1G0B - chains A and B; structure by X-ray diffraction, 1.90 A resolution.

[Chain A]
Protein: Hemoglobin alpha chain
From: Equus caballus
UniProtKB: P01958 (HBA_HORSE); numbering as in UniProt (aligned over 1-141)
Chain sequence (141 residues; numbered 1 to 141; the number before each row is that of its first residue):
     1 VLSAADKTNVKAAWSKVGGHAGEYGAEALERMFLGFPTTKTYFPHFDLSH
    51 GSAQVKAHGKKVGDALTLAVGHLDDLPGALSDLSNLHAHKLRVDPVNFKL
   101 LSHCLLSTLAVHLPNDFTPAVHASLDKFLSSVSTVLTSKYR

[Chain B]
Protein: Hemoglobin beta chain
From: Equus caballus
UniProtKB: P02062 (HBB_HORSE); residues 1-146 here = UniProt positions 1-146
Chain sequence (146 residues; each row starts with the number of its first residue):
     1 VQLSGEEKAAVLALWDKVNEEEVGGEALGRLLVVYPWTQRFFDSFGDLSN
    51 PGAVMGNPKVKAHGKKVLHSFGEGVHHLDNLKGTFAALSELHCDKLHVDP
   101 ENFRLLGNVLVVVLARHFGKDFTPELQASYQKVVAGVANALAHKYH
UniProt features mapped onto this chain:
  - binding site (heme b): His-63, His-92
  - modified residue: Val-1 (N-acetylvaline), Ser-44 (Phosphoserine), Lys-59 (N6-acetyllysine), Lys-82 (N6-acetyllysine), Cys-93 (S-nitrosocysteine), Lys-144 (N6-acetyllysine)

[Interface between chain A and chain B]
Pairs across the interface (37; chain A residue first):
  Glu-27(A) / Lys-120(B)  salt bridge
  Arg-31(A) / Phe-122(B)  hydrogen bond (side chain-backbone)
  Arg-31(A) / Thr-123(B)
  Arg-31(A) / Pro-124(B)
  Arg-31(A) / Gln-127(B)  hydrogen bond
  Leu-34(A) / Pro-124(B)  hydrophobic
  Leu-34(A) / Ala-128(B)
  Gly-35(A) / Ala-128(B)
  Phe-36(A) / Gln-131(B)
  His-103(A) / Asn-108(B)
  His-103(A) / Val-111(B)
  His-103(A) / Val-112(B)
  His-103(A) / Gln-127(B)
  His-103(A) / Gln-131(B)  hydrogen bond
  Ser-107(A) / Val-112(B)
  Ser-107(A) / Ala-115(B)
  Ser-107(A) / Gln-127(B)  hydrogen bond
  Ala-110(A) / Val-112(B)
  Ala-110(A) / Arg-116(B)
  Val-111(A) / Ala-115(B)  hydrophobic
  Val-111(A) / Gly-119(B)
  Val-111(A) / Lys-120(B)
  His-112(A) / Lys-120(B)
  Pro-114(A) / Arg-116(B)  hydrogen bond (backbone-side chain)
  Phe-117(A) / Arg-30(B)  hydrogen bond (backbone-side chain)
  Phe-117(A) / Val-112(B)  hydrophobic
  Phe-117(A) / Arg-116(B)
  Thr-118(A) / Arg-30(B)
  Pro-119(A) / Arg-30(B)
  Pro-119(A) / Val-33(B)
  Pro-119(A) / Met-55(B)  hydrophobic
  His-122(A) / Arg-30(B)
  His-122(A) / Val-34(B)
  Ala-123(A) / Val-34(B)  hydrophobic
  Asp-126(A) / Val-34(B)
  Asp-126(A) / Tyr-35(B)
  Lys-127(A) / Val-34(B)  hydrogen bond (side chain-backbone)
Interface residues without a listed pair, chain A (20 interface residues in all): Glu-30, Leu-106
Interface residues without a listed pair, chain B (19 interface residues in all): Glu-125

[Summary]
20 residues of chain A face 19 of chain B across their interface, with 7 hydrogen bonds and 1 salt bridge.
Among the polar pairs are Glu-27(A)/Lys-120(B), Arg-31(A)/Phe-122(B) and Arg-31(A)/Gln-127(B). UniProt lists
heme b-binding residues His-63(B) and His-92(B) on chain B.
Here chain A is Hemoglobin alpha chain and chain B is Hemoglobin beta chain, both from Equus caballus. Entry
1G0B (Carbonmonoxy liganded equine hemoglobin ph 8.5) was determined by X-ray diffraction, deposited together
with 1G08, 1G09 and 1G0A.
